PDB entry 7VY2 | electron microscopy, 2.75 A resolution | chains m and v of the 66 polymer chains in the assembly

== Chain m ==
Name: Reaction center protein M chain
From: Rhodobacter sphaeroides f. sp. denitrificans
UniProtKB: A0A7Z6QV86 (A0A7Z6QV86_CERSP); residues 1-307 here correspond to UniProt positions 2-308 (UniProt number = residue number + 1)
Sequence (307 residues; row label = number of the first residue in the row):
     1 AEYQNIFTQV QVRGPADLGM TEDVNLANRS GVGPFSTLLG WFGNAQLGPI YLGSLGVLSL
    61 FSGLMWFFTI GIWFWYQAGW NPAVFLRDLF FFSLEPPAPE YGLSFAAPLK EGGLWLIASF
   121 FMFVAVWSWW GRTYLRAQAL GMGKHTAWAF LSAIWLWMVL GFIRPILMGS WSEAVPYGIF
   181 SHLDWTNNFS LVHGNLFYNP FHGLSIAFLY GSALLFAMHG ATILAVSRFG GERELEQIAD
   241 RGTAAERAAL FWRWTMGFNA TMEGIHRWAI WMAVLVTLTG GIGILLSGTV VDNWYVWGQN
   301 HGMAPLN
Disordered / not traced: 307
Bound ions: Fe ion: His219, Glu234, His266 (shared with 2 residues of chain l)
Small-molecule neighbours:
  - bacteriochlorophyll a (BCL), molecule 1: Trp66, Phe67, Phe90, Met122, Trp157, Leu160, Val175, Ile179, His182, Leu183, Trp185, Thr186
  - bacteriochlorophyll a (BCL), molecule 2: Trp66, Met122, Val126, Phe150, Ala153, Ile154, Leu156, Trp157, Leu160, Trp185, Thr186, Asn187, Phe189, Ser190, Leu196, Phe197, His202, Ser205, Ile206, Leu209, Tyr210, Val276, Thr277, Gly280, Ile284
  - bacteriochlorophyll a (BCL), molecule 3: Thr186, Phe197, Leu209, Tyr210
  - bacteriochlorophyll a (BCL), molecule 4: Phe197, His202, Gly203, Leu204, Ile206, Ala207, Tyr210, Gly211, Leu214
  - bacteriopheophytin a (BPH), molecule 1: Ser59, Leu60, Gly63, Leu64, Trp66, Phe67, Ala125, Val126, Trp129, Thr133, Thr146, Ala149, Phe150, Ala153, Ala273, Val274, Thr277
  - bacteriopheophytin a (BPH), molecule 2: Tyr210, Ala213, Leu214, Ala217, Met218, Trp252, Thr255, Met256
  - phosphatidylethanolamine (PTY): Phe208, Arg253, Met256, Gly257, Phe258, Trp268, Trp271, Met272, Leu275
  - spheroidene (SPO): Trp66, Phe67, Ile70, Gly71, Ile72, Phe74, Trp75, Phe85, Leu89, Phe105, Trp115, Leu116, Ser119, Phe120, Met122, Phe123, Trp157, Met158, Leu160, Gly161, Phe162, Trp171, Val175, Pro176, Tyr177, Gly178, Ile179, His182
  - ubiquinone-10 (U10), molecule 1: Leu86, Leu89, Phe90, Phe91, Ile179
  - ubiquinone-10 (U10), molecule 2: Leu214, Leu215, Met218, His219, Thr222, Ile223, Ala245, Ala248, Ala249, Trp252, Met256, Phe258, Asn259, Ala260, Thr261, Met262, Ile265, Trp268, Met272

== Chain v ==
Name: Antenna pigment protein alpha chain
From: Rhodobacter sphaeroides f. sp. denitrificans
UniProtKB: A0A7Z6W8S0 (A0A7Z6W8S0_CERSP); residues 1-54 here = UniProt positions 1-54
Sequence (54 residues; row label = number of the first residue in the row):
     1 MSKFYKIWMI FDPRRVFVAQ GVFLFLLAVM IHLILLSTPS YNWLEISAAK YNRV
Modified / non-standard residues: Met1 (N-formylmethionine; FME)
Small-molecule neighbours:
  - bacteriochlorophyll a (BCL), molecule 1: Phe4, Ile7, Val16, Gln20, Phe23, Ile31
  - bacteriochlorophyll a (BCL), molecule 2: Gly21, Leu24, Phe25, Ala28, His32, Leu35, Trp43
  - bacteriochlorophyll a (BCL), molecule 3: Leu24, Leu27, Ala28, Ile31, His32, Leu35, Tyr41
  - spheroidene (SPO), molecule 1: Lys3, Phe4, Lys6, Ile7, Met9, Ile10
  - spheroidene (SPO), molecule 2: Phe17, Gln20, Phe23, Leu24, Leu27, Met30, Ile31, Ile34
  - spheroidene (SPO), molecule 3: Phe17, Gln20, Gly21, Lys50, Tyr51
  - spheroidene (SPO), molecule 4: Phe25, Ala28, Val29, His32, Leu33, Leu36, Trp43

== How chain m and chain v interact ==
Residue-residue contacts (26):
  Asn25(m) with Arg14(v)
  Asn28(m) with Arg15(v), hydrogen bond
  Leu52(m) with Arg15(v), hydrogen bond (backbone-side chain)
  Ser54(m) with Val18(v)
  Leu58(m) with Val22(v), hydrophobic
  Phe61(m) with Phe23(v), hydrophobic; Leu26(v), hydrophobic
  Ser62(m) with Leu26(v)
  Met65(m) with Met30(v), hydrophobic
  Phe105(m) with Leu33(v), hydrophobic; Leu36(v)
  Ala106(m) with Leu36(v); Asn42(v); Glu45(v)
  Ala107(m) with Ser37(v), hydrogen bond (backbone-side chain)
  Pro108(m) with Ser37(v)
  Leu109(m) with Ser37(v), hydrogen bond (backbone-side chain)
  Gly113(m) with Ser37(v)
  Ile117(m) with Met30(v), hydrophobic; Leu33(v), hydrophobic; Ile34(v), hydrophobic
  Phe120(m) with Phe25(v), hydrophobic; Leu26(v), hydrophobic; Val29(v), hydrophobic
  Phe121(m) with Leu26(v), hydrophobic; Met30(v), hydrophobic
Other interface residues (no listed pair), chain m (20 interface residues in all): Ala27, Val57, Leu116

== Summary ==
The interface between chain m and chain v involves 20 residues on one side and 15 on the other; the contacts
include 4 hydrogen bonds. Polar contacts include Asn28(m)-Arg15(v), Leu52(m)-Arg15(v) and Ala107(m)-Ser37(v).
Here chain m is Reaction center protein M chain and chain v is Antenna pigment protein alpha chain, both from
Rhodobacter sphaeroides f. sp. denitrificans. Entry 7VY2 (Structure of photosynthetic LH1-rc super-complex of
rhodobacter sphaeroides dimer) was determined by electron microscopy together with 7VY3 from the same study.
